PDB entry 7Y63 | electron microscopy, 3.16 A resolution | chains A and B

Chain A (and B):
Molecule: SID1 transmembrane family member 2
Organism: Homo sapiens
Notes: chain B of this document is another copy of the same molecule, construct and numbering; everything in this record applies to it too
UniProt: Q8NBJ9 (SIDT2_HUMAN); residues 1-832 here = UniProt positions 1-832
Amino-acid sequence (832 residues; each row starts with the number of its first residue):
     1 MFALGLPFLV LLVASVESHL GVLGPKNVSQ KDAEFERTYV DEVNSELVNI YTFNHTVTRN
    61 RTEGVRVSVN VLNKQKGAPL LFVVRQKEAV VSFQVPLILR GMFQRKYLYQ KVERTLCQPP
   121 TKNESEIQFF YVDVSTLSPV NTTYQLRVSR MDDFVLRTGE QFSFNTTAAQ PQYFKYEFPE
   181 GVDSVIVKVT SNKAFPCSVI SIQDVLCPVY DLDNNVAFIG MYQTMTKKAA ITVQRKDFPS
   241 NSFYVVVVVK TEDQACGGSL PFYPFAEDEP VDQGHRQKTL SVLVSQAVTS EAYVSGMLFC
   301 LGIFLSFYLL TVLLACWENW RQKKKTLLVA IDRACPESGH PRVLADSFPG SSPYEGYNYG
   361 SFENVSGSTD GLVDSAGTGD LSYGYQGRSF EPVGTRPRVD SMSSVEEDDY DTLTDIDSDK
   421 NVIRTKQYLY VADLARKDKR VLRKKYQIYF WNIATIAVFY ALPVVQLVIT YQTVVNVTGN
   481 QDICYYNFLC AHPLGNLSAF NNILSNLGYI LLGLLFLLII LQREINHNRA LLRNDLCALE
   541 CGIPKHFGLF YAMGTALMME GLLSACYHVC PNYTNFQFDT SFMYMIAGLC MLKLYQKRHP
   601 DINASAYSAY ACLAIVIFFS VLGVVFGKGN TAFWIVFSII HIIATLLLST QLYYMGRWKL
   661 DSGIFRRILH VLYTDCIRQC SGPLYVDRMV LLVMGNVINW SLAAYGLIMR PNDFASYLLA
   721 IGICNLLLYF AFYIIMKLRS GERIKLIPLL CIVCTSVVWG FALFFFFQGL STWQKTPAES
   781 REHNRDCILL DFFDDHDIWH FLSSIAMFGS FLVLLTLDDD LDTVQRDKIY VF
Not modelled in the structure: 1-23, 260-268, 322-456, 602-607, 654-684, 824-832
Cystine bridges: C117-C207, C197-C256, C484-C570, C490-C787
Covalently attached groups: N-acetylglucosamine (NAG) linked to N27, N54, N123, N141, N165
Bound ions: Zn2+: H568, H796, H800
What the authors report for this chain:
  - mutagenesis - H796A/H800A: abolished catalytic activity on ceramide (d18:1/18:0)

How chain A and chain B interact:
Residue-residue contacts (53; chain A residue first):
  P25(A) - Q30(B)
  K26(A) - Q30(B)
  K26(A) - R85(B)
  V28(A) - V28(B)  hydrophobic
  V28(A) - Q30(B)
  Q30(A) - P25(B)
  Q30(A) - K26(B)
  Q30(A) - V28(B)
  G77(A) - K87(B)
  A78(A) - K87(B)
  P79(A) - E88(B)
  L81(A) - Q86(B)
  L81(A) - A89(B)
  L81(A) - V90(B)  hydrophobic
  V83(A) - V83(B)  hydrophobic
  R85(A) - K26(B)
  R85(A) - S135(B)  hydrogen bond
  Q86(A) - L81(B)
  Q86(A) - L137(B)
  K87(A) - G77(B)
  K87(A) - A78(B)
  A89(A) - L81(B)
  V90(A) - L81(B)  hydrophobic
  V90(A) - S92(B)
  S92(A) - V90(B)
  S92(A) - S92(B)  hydrogen bond
  R100(A) - D204(B)  salt bridge
  R100(A) - I219(B)
  Y131(A) - L137(B)  hydrophobic
  S135(A) - R85(B)  hydrogen bond
  L137(A) - Q86(B)
  L137(A) - K87(B)
  L137(A) - Y131(B)  hydrophobic
  D204(A) - R100(B)  salt bridge
  Y210(A) - N214(B)
  D213(A) - F218(B)
  N214(A) - Y210(B)
  N214(A) - N214(B)
  N214(A) - N215(B)
  N214(A) - F218(B)
  N215(A) - N214(B)
  N215(A) - N215(B)
  F218(A) - D213(B)
  F218(A) - N214(B)
  I219(A) - R100(B)
  P463(A) - Q577(B)
  Q466(A) - V625(B)
  L467(A) - T574(B)
  T470(A) - T574(B)
  T574(A) - L467(B)
  T574(A) - T470(B)
  Q577(A) - P463(B)
  V625(A) - Q466(B)
Other interface residues (no listed pair), chain A (45 interface residues in all): V48, E88, V91, F93, Q94, Q104, K106, F129, L206, P239, L462, V621
Other interface residues (no listed pair), chain B (45 interface residues in all): V48, P79, V91, F93, Q94, Q104, K106, F129, L206, P239, L462, V621

Summary:
The chain A/chain B interface involves 45 residues from each chain; the contacts include 3 hydrogen bonds and
2 salt bridges. Polar pairs include R100(A)-D204(B), R85(A)-S135(B) and S92(A)-S92(B). N-acetylglucosamine is
covalently linked to N27(A), N54(A), N123(A), N141(A) and N165(A). From the paper: H796A/H800A of chain A
abolish catalytic activity on ceramide (d18:1/18:0).
Both chains are SID1 transmembrane family member 2 (Homo sapiens). Entry 7Y63 (ApoSIDT2-pH7.4) was determined
by electron microscopy together with 7Y68 and 7Y69 from the same study.
